PDB entry 7Y4K | X-ray diffraction, 1.70 A resolution | chain A

== Chain A ==
Molecule: Ricin A chain
Organism: Ricinus communis
Notes: EC 3.2.2.22
UniProtKB: P02879 (RICI_RICCO); residues 1-267 here correspond to UniProt positions 36-302 (UniProt number = residue number + 35)
Sequence (274 residues; numbered -6 to 267; the number before each row is that of its first residue; numbers below 1 keep their minus sign (Met-6 is residue -6)):
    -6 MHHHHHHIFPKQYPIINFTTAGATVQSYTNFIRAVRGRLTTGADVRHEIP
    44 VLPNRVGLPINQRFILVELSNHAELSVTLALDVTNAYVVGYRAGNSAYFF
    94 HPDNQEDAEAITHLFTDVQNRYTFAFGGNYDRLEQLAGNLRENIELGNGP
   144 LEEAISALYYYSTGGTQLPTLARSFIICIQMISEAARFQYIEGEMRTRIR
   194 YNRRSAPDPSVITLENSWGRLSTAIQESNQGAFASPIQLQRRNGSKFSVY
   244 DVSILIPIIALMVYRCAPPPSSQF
Unresolved in the structure: -6 to 4, 266-267
Sequence notes: initiating methionine (-6); expression tag (-5 to 0)
Small-molecule neighbours: JKU ((2S)-2-[[(2S)-2-[2-[(2-azanyl-4-oxidanylidene-3H-pteridin-7-yl)carbonylamino]ethanoylamino]-3-phenyl-propanoyl]amino]-5-(phenylmethoxycarbonylamino)pentanoic acid): Ala79, Tyr80, Val81, Phe93, Gly121, Asn122, Tyr123, Ile172, Ser176, Glu177, Arg180
What the authors report for this chain:
  - binding site for JKU: Gly121, Asn122, Tyr123, Ile172, Arg180

== In short ==
Chain A binds compound JKU. The paper reports a binding site for JKU at Gly121, Asn122 and Tyr123 among
others.
Chain A is Ricin A chain (Ricinus communis); the structure, Crystal structure of Ricin A chain bound with
N2-(2-amino-4-oxo-3,4-dihydropteridine-7-carbonyl)glycyl-L-phenylalanyl-N6-((benzyloxy)carbonyl)-L-ornitine,
was determined by X-ray diffraction, deposited together with 7Y4M.
